6W2D - chains O and f of the 21 polymer chains in the assembly; structure by electron microscopy, 4.00 A resolution.

# Chain O
Protein: Major capsid protein
Organism: Epstein-Barr virus (strain B95-8)
Reference sequence: P03226 (MCP_EBVB9); residues 1-1381 here = UniProt positions 1-1381
Amino-acid sequence (1381 residues; row label = number of the first residue in the row):
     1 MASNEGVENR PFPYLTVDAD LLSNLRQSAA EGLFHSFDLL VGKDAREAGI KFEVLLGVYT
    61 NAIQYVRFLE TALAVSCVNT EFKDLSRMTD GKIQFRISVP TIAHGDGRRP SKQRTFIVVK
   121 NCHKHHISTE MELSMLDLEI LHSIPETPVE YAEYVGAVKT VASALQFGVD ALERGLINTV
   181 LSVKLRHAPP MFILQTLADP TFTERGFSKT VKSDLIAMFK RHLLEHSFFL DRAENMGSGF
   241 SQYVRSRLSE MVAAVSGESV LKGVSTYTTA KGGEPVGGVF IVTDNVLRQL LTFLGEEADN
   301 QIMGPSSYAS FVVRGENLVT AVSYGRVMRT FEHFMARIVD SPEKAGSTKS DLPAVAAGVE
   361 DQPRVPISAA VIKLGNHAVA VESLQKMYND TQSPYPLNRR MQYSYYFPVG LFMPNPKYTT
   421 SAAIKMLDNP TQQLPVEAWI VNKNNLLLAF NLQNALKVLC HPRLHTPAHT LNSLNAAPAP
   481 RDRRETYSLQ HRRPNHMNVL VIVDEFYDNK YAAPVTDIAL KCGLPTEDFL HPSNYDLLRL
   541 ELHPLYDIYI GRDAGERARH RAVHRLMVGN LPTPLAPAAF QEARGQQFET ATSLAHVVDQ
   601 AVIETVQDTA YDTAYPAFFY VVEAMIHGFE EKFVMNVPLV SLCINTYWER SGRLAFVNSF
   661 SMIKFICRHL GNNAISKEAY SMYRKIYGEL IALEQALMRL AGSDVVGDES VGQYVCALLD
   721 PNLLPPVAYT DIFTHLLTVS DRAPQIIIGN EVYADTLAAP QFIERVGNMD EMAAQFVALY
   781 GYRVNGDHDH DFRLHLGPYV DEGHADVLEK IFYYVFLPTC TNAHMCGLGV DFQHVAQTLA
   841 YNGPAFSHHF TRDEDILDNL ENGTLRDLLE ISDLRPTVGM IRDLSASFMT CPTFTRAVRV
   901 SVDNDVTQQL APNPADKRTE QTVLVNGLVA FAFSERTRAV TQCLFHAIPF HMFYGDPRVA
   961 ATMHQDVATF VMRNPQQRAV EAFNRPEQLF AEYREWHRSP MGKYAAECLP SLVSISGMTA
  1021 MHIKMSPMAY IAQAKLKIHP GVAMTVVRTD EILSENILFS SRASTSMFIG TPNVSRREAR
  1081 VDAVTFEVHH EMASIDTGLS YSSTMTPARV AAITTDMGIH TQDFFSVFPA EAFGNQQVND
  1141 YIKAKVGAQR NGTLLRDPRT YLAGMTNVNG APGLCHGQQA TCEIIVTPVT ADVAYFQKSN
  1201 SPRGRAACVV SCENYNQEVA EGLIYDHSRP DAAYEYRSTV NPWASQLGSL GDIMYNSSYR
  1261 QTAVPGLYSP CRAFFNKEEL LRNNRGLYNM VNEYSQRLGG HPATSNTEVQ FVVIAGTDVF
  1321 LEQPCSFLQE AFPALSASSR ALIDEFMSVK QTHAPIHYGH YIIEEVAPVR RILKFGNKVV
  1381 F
Unresolved in the structure: 1-28, 1149-1169

# Chain f
Protein: Triplex capsid protein 1
Organism: Epstein-Barr virus (strain B95-8)
Reference sequence: P03187 (TRX1_EBVB9); numbering as in UniProt (aligned over 1-364)
Amino-acid sequence (364 residues; row label = number of the first residue in the row):
     1 MKVQGSVDRR RLQRRIAGLL PPPARRLNIS RGSEFTRDVR GLVEEHAQAS SLSAAAVWRA
    61 GLLAPGEVAV AGGGSGGGSF SWSGWRPPVF GDFLIHASSF NNAEATGTPL FQFKQSDPFS
   121 GVDAVFTPLS LFILMNHGRG VAARVEAGGG LTRMANLLYD SPATLADLVP DFGRLVADRR
   181 FHNFITPVGP LVENIKSTYL NKITTVVHGP VVSKAIPRST VKVTVPQEAF VDLDAWLSGG
   241 AGGGGGVCFV GGLGLQPCPA DARLYVALTY EEAGPRFTFF QSSRGHCQIM NILRIYYSPS
   301 IMHRYAVVQP LHIEELTFGA VACLGTFSAT DGWRRSAFNY RGSSLPVVEI DSFYSNVSDW
   361 EVIL
Unresolved in the structure: 63-83, 137-149, 239-253
From the paper describing this entry:
  - conformationally variable residues (order/disorder transition): Leu63 to Ser83

# Chain O / chain f interface
Residue-residue contacts - 33 pairs, chain O then chain f:
  Tyr65(O) - Val3(f)
  Arg67(O) - Val3(f)
  Arg67(O) - Gln4(f)
  Arg67(O) - Gly5(f)
  Leu69(O) - Val3(f)  hydrophobic
  Met131(O) - Leu12(f)  hydrophobic
  Leu136(O) - Pro217(f)  hydrophobic
  Leu165(O) - Arg9(f)
  Leu165(O) - Leu12(f)  hydrophobic
  Leu165(O) - Gln13(f)
  Glu173(O) - Gly5(f)
  Glu173(O) - Ser6(f)  hydrogen bond (side chain-backbone)
  Leu176(O) - Ser6(f)
  Ser306(O) - Val3(f)
  Tyr308(O) - Gly5(f)
  Tyr308(O) - Ser6(f)
  Val365(O) - Met1(f)
  Thr1071(O) - Arg11(f)
  Pro1072(O) - Arg11(f)
  Asn1073(O) - Arg11(f)
  Val1074(O) - Leu12(f)  hydrophobic
  Val1074(O) - Arg15(f)
  Val1074(O) - Ile16(f)  hydrophobic
  Val1074(O) - Leu19(f)  hydrophobic
  Ser1075(O) - Leu19(f)
  Arg1076(O) - Leu62(f)
  Val1081(O) - Pro217(f)
  Val1081(O) - Arg218(f)
  Val1081(O) - Thr220(f)
  Asp1082(O) - Pro217(f)
  Asp1082(O) - Arg218(f)
  Phe1086(O) - Leu19(f)  hydrophobic
  Val1088(O) - Leu12(f)  hydrophobic
Interface residues without a listed pair, chain O (28 interface residues in all): Glu70, Leu138, His142, Val169, Leu172, Ile1069, His1090
Interface residues without a listed pair, chain f (23 interface residues in all): Lys2, Val7, Leu20, Pro21, Pro23, Val212, Ser219

# Overview
Chain O and chain f form an interface of 28 and 23 residues respectively, with 1 hydrogen bond. Its one
hydrogen-bonded contact is Glu173(O)-Ser6(f). From the paper: conformational variability at Leu63(f).
Here chain O is Major capsid protein and chain f is Triplex capsid protein 1, both from Epstein-Barr virus
(strain B95-8). Entry 6W2D (Structures of Capsid and Capsid-Associated Tegument Complex inside the
Epstein-Barr Virus) was determined by electron microscopy, deposited together with 6W19 and 6W2E.
